2NPP - chains D and E of the 4 polymer chains in the assembly; structure by X-ray diffraction, 3.30 A resolution.

== Chain D ==
Protein: Protein Phosphatase 2, regulatory subunit A (PR 65), alpha isoform
Organism: Homo sapiens
Notes: fragment: scaffolding subunit
UniProt: Q96DH3 (Q96DH3_HUMAN); residue numbers follow UniProt; this construct covers 1-589
Sequence (589 residues; each row starts with the number of its first residue):
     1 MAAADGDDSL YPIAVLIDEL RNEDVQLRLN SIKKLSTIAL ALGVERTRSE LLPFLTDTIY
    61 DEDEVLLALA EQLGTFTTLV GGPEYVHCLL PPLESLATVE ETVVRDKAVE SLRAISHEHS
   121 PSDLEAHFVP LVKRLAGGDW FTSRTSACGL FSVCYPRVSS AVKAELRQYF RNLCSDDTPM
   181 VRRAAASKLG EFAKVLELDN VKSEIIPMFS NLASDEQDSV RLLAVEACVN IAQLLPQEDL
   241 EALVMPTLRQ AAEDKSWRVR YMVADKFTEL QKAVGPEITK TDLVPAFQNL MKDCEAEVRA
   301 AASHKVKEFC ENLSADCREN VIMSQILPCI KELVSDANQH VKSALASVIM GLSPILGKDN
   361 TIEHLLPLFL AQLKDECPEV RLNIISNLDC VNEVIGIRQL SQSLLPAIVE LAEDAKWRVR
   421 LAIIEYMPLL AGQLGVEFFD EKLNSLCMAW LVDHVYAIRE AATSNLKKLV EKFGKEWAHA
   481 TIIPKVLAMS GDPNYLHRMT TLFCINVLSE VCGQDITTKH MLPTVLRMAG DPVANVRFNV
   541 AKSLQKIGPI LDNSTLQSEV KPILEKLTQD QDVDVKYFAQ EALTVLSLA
Disordered / not traced: 1-7
What the authors report for this chain:
  - disease-associated variants - E64D, E64G: decreased binding to Serine/threonine-protein phosphatase 2A 56 kDa regulatory subunit gamma isoform (chain E) (citing earlier work)
  - mutagenesis - P53S, L89P, K331E: unchanged binding to Serine/threonine-protein phosphatase 2A 56 kDa regulatory subunit gamma isoform (chain E)
  - mutagenesis - P53S, K331E, Y456A, Y495A, V533A: unchanged binding to Serine/threonine-protein phosphatase 2A catalytic subunit alpha isoform

== Chain E ==
Protein: Serine/threonine-protein phosphatase 2A 56 kDa regulatory subunit gamma isoform
Organism: Homo sapiens
UniProt: Q13362 (2A5G_HUMAN); aligned to UniProt positions 1-449 over residues -9 to 439 (the alignment contains insertions or deletions, so no single offset holds)
Sequence (449 residues; row label = number of the first residue in the row; numbers below 1 keep their minus sign (Met-9 is residue -9)):
    -9 MLTCNKAGSR MVVDAANSNG PFQPVVLLHI RDVPPADQEK LFIQKLRQCC VLFDFVSDPL
    51 SDLKWKEVKR AALSEMVEYI THNRNVITEP IYPEVVHMFA VNMFRTLPPS SNPTGAEFDP
   111 EEDEPTLEAA WPHLQLVYEF FLRFLESPDF QPNIAKKYID QKFVLQLLEL FDSEDPRERD
   171 FLKTTLHRIY GKFLGLRAYI RKQINNIFYR FIYETEHHNG IAELLEILGS IINGFALPLK
   231 EEHKIFLLKV LLPLHKVKSL SVYHPQLAYC VVQFLEKDST LTEPVVMALL KYWPKTHSPK
   291 EVMFLNELEE ILDVIEPSEF VKIMEPLFRQ LAKCVSSPHF QVAERALYYW NNEYIMSLIS
   351 DNAAKILPIM FPSLYRNSKT HWNKTIHGLI YNALKLFMEM NQKLFDDCTQ QFKAEKLKEK
   411 LKMKEREEAW VKIENLAKAN PQVLKKRIT
Disordered / not traced: -9 to 27, 416-439
Sequence notes: cloning artifact (433-439)

== Interface between chain D and chain E ==
Contacting residue pairs (26; chain D residue first):
  Glu100(D) with Tyr203(E), hydrogen bond; Lys239(E)
  Glu101(D) with Lys246(E), salt bridge
  Thr102(D) with Tyr203(E)
  Trp140(D) with Tyr199(E); Ile235(E), hydrophobic; Lys239(E)
  Phe141(D) with Tyr199(E), hydrophobic
  Thr178(D) with Asn196(E)
  Pro179(D) with Asn196(E)
  Met180(D) with Asn196(E); Tyr199(E), hydrophobic; Glu204(E)
  Arg183(D) with Arg200(E); Glu204(E), salt bridge
  Glu216(D) with Leu155(E); Tyr189(E)
  Gln217(D) with Leu155(E)
  Ser219(D) with Arg200(E)
  Lys255(D) with Thr96(E)
  Ser256(D) with Thr96(E)
  Trp257(D) with Leu97(E), hydrogen bond (side chain-backbone); Pro98(E); Pro99(E), hydrophobic
  Arg258(D) with Leu97(E)
  Glu295(D) with Pro99(E)
Also at the interface, not in a pair above, chain D (22 interface residues in all): Asp63, Arg105, Asp177, Asp218, Glu297
Also at the interface, not in a pair above, chain E (15 interface residues in all): Glu159
From the paper, about this interface:
  - pairs named by the authors: Asp63(D)-Lys246(E)

== In short ==
22 residues of chain D face 15 of chain E across their interface, with 2 hydrogen bonds and 2 salt bridges.
Polar contacts include Glu101(D)-Lys246(E), Arg183(D)-Glu204(E) and Glu100(D)-Tyr203(E). The paper describes a
contact between Asp63(D) and Lys246(E). The paper reports that E64D and E64G of chain D reduce binding to
Serine/threonine-protein phosphatase 2A 56 kDa regulatory subunit gamma isoform (chain E); P53S, K331E and
Y456A of chain D, among others, leave binding to Serine/threonine-protein phosphatase 2A catalytic subunit
alpha isoform unchanged; 8 substitutions were tested in all.
Here chain D is Protein Phosphatase 2, regulatory subunit A (PR 65), alpha isoform and chain E is
Serine/threonine-protein phosphatase 2A 56 kDa regulatory subunit gamma isoform, both from Homo sapiens. Entry
2NPP (Structure of the Protein Phosphatase 2A Holoenzyme) was determined by X-ray diffraction (same
publication as 2NYL and 2NYM).
